PDB entry 9DC7 | electron microscopy, 3.29 A resolution | chains F and G of the 60 polymer chains in the assembly

Chain F (and G):
Molecule: Capsid protein
Organism: adeno-associated virus 5
Notes: chain G of this document is another copy of the same molecule, construct and numbering; everything in this record applies to it too
Reference sequence: Q9YIJ1 (Q9YIJ1_9VIRU); numbering as in UniProt (aligned over 1-724)
Chain sequence (724 residues; row label = number of the first residue in the row):
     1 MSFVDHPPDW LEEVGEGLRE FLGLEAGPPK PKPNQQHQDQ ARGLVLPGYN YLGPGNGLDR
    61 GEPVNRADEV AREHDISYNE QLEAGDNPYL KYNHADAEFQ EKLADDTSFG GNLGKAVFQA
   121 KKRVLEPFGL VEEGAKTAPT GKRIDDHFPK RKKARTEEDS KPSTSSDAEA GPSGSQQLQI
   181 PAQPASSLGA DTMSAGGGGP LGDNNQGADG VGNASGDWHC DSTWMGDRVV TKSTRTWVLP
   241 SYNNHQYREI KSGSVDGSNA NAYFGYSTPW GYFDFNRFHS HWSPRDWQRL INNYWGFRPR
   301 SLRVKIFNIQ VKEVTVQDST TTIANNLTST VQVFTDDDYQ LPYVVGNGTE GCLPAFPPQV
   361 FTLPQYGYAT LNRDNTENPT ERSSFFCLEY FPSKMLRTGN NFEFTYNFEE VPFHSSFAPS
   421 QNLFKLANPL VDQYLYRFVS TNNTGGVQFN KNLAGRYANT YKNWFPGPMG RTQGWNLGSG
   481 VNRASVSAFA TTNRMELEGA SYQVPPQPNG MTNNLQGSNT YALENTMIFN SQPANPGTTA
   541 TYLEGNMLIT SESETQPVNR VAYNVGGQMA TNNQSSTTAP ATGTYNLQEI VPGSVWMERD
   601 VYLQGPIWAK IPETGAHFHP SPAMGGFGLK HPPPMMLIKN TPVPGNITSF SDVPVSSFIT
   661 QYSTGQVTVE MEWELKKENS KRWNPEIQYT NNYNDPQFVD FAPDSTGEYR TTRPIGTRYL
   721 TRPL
Disordered / not traced: 1-201

How chain F and chain G interact:
Contacting residue pairs - 108 pairs, chain F then chain G:
  Gly207(F) with Asp209(G)
  Ala208(F) with Asp209(G)
  Gly212(F) with Gly210(G); Arg397(G); Thr398(G); Gly399(G), hydrogen bond (backbone-backbone); Asn400(G)
  Asn213(F) with Asp209(G), hydrogen bond; Arg397(G), hydrogen bond (backbone-side chain); Asn400(G), hydrogen bond
  Ala214(F) with Met395(G); Arg397(G); Asn400(G)
  Gly216(F) with Met395(G)
  Asp217(F) with Lys394(G); Met395(G)
  Trp218(F) with Gln332(G); Glu389(G), hydrogen bond (side chain-backbone); Phe391(G); Pro392(G); Ser393(G), hydrogen bond (backbone-backbone); Met395(G), hydrophobic
  His219(F) with Pro392(G)
  Cys220(F) with Glu389(G), hydrogen bond (side chain-backbone); Tyr390(G)
  Asp221(F) with Tyr390(G); Pro392(G)
  Ser222(F) with Tyr390(G)
  Val238(F) with Pro644(G), hydrophobic; Ile647(G), hydrophobic
  Pro240(F) with Ile647(G); Thr648(G)
  Tyr242(F) with Phe650(G)
  Ser283(F) with Tyr390(G), hydrogen bond
  Asp286(F) with Tyr390(G), hydrogen bond
  Asn308(F) with Met395(G); Arg397(G)
  Ile309(F) with Thr328(G)
  Gln310(F) with Thr328(G); Ser329(G); Val643(G)
  Lys312(F) with Asn326(G); Val643(G)
  Val314(F) with Asn646(G)
  Thr322(F) with Gln317(G)
  Ile323(F) with Asn646(G); Ile659(G), hydrophobic
  Asn325(F) with Asn326(G); Thr328(G)
  Leu327(F) with Thr328(G)
  Glu350(F) with Asp652(G)
  Gly351(F) with Phe650(G); Asp652(G)
  Phe356(F) with Tyr247(G), hydrophobic; Phe385(G), hydrophobic; Cys387(G), hydrophobic
  Pro357(F) with Cys387(G); Glu389(G)
  Pro358(F) with Tyr247(G), hydrophobic; Glu389(G)
  Gln359(F) with Pro654(G)
  Val360(F) with Pro642(G), hydrophobic; Pro644(G), hydrophobic; Pro654(G); Val655(G), hydrogen bond (backbone-backbone); Phe658(G), hydrophobic
  Thr362(F) with Ile647(G); Ser649(G); Phe650(G); Ser651(G)
  Leu363(F) with Phe650(G)
  Pro364(F) with Phe650(G), hydrophobic
  Thr398(F) with Thr328(G)
  Pro533(F) with Asp652(G)
  Pro536(F) with Phe650(G); Ser651(G)
  Tyr662(F) with Pro644(G), hydrogen bond (side chain-backbone); Gly645(G), hydrogen bond (side chain-backbone); Asn646(G)
  Thr664(F) with Pro644(G)
  Gln666(F) with Met395(G)
  Asn691(F) with Glu381(G), hydrogen bond (side chain-backbone)
  Asn692(F) with Glu381(G)
  Tyr693(F) with Glu381(G), hydrogen bond (backbone-side chain)
  Asp695(F) with Arg373(G), salt bridge
  Pro696(F) with Arg373(G); Asn378(G); Pro379(G)
  Gln697(F) with Lys251(G); Asn378(G); Pro379(G)
  Phe698(F) with Pro379(G)
  Val699(F) with Tyr266(G); Pro379(G), hydrophobic; Ser383(G)
  Ala702(F) with Tyr266(G); Phe385(G), hydrophobic
  Pro703(F) with Tyr247(G), hydrophobic; Glu249(G); Tyr266(G); Phe385(G)
  Asp704(F) with Arg248(G); Glu249(G), hydrogen bond (backbone-backbone)
  Ser705(F) with Arg248(G), hydrogen bond (backbone-side chain); Glu249(G)
  Thr706(F) with Gln246(G); Arg248(G), hydrogen bond (backbone-side chain)
  Gly707(F) with Tyr247(G)
Also at the interface, not in a pair above, chain F (66 interface residues in all): Gly210, Val211, Ser215, Thr236, Phe307, Thr320, Ala534, Asn535, Asn694, Phe701
Also at the interface, not in a pair above, chain G (52 interface residues in all): Phe264, Leu327, Thr330, Thr380, Thr641, Val653

Summary:
66 residues of chain F and 52 residues of chain G are in contact, with 17 hydrogen bonds and 1 salt bridge.
Polar pairs include Asp695(F)-Arg373(G), Asn213(F)-Asp209(G) and Asn213(F)-Arg397(G).
Both chains are Capsid protein (adeno-associated virus 5). Entry 9DC7 (AAV5 at 80 Degree Celsius) was
determined by electron microscopy together with 9DCB and 9DCC from the same study.
